Entry 7YI3 (electron microscopy, 3.30 A resolution); this record covers chains B and D of the 5 polymer chains in the assembly.

Chain B:
Protein: Histone deacetylase RPD3
Organism: Saccharomyces cerevisiae S288C
Notes: EC 3.5.1.98
UniProt: P32561 (RPD3_YEAST); residue numbers follow UniProt; this construct covers 1-433
Sequence (433 residues; numbered 1 to 433; the number before each row is that of its first residue):
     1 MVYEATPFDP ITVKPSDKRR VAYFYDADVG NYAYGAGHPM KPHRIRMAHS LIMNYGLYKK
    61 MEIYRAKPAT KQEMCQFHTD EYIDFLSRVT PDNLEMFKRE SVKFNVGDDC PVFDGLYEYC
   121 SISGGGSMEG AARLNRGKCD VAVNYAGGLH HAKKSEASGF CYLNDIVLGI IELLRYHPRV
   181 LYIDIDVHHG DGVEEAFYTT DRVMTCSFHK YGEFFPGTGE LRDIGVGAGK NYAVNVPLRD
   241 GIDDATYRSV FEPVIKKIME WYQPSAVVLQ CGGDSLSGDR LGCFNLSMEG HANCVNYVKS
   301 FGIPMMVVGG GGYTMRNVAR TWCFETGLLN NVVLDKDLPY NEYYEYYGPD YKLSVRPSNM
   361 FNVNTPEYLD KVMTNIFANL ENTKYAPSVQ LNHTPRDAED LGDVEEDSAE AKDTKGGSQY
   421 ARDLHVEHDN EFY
Unresolved in the structure: 1-16, 385-433
Curated features (UniProtKB/Swiss-Prot):
  - motif: Arg320 to Tyr340 (ESA1-RPD3 motif)
  - active site: His151
  - modified residue: Thr394 (Phosphothreonine), Ser408 (Phosphoserine)
Bound ions: Zn2+: Asp186, His188, Asp274

Chain D:
Protein: Transcriptional regulatory protein RCO1
Organism: Saccharomyces cerevisiae S288C
UniProt: Q04779 (RCO1_YEAST); numbering as in UniProt (aligned over 1-684)
Sequence (684 residues; numbered 1 to 684; the number before each row is that of its first residue):
     1 MDTSKKDTTR SPSHSNSSSP SSSSLSSSSS KEKKRPKRLS SQNVNYDLKR RKIITSEGIE
    61 RSFKNEHSNL AVEDNIPEEE PKELLEKDSK GNIIKLNEPS TISEDSKVSV TGLPLNKGPS
   121 EKIKRESLWN YRKNLGGQSN NSEMTLVPSK RFTQVPKNFQ DLNRNDLKTF LTENMTEESN
   181 IRSTIGWNGD IINRTRDREP ESDRDNKKLS NIRTKIILST NATYDSKSKL FGQNSIKSTS
   241 NASEKIFRDK NNSTIDFENE DFCSACNQSG SFLCCDTCPK SFHFLCLDPP IDPNNLPKGD
   301 WHCNECKFKI FINNSMATLK KIESNFIKQN NNVKIFAKLL FNIDSHNPKQ FQLPNYIKET
   361 FPAVKTGSRG QYSDENDKIP LTDRQLFNTS YGQSITKLDS YNPDTHIDSN SGKFLICYKC
   421 NQTRLGSWSH PENSRLIMTC DYCQTPWHLD CVPRASFKNL GSKWKCPLHS PTKVYKKIHH
   481 CQEDNSVNYK VWKKQRLINK KNQLYYEPLQ KIGYQNNGNI QIIPTTSHTD YDFNQDFKIT
   541 QIDENSIKYD FFDKIYKSKM VQKRKLFQFQ ESLIDKLVSN GSQNGNSEDN MVKDIASLIY
   601 FQVSNNDKSS NNKSASKSNN LRKLWDLKEL TNVVVPNELD SIQFNDFSSD EIKHLLYLKK
   661 IIESKPKEEL LKFLNIENPE NQSE
Unresolved in the structure: 1-100, 131-165, 188-258, 379-399, 478-488, 524-533, 565-684
Curated features (UniProtKB/Swiss-Prot):
  - zinc finger: Glu260 to Lys309 (PHD-type 1), Phe414 to Thr472 (PHD-type 2)
  - modified residue: Met1 (N-acetylmethionine), Ser68 (Phosphoserine), Ser683 (Phosphoserine)
Bound ions: Zn2+ site 1: Cys263, Cys266, His283, Cys286; Zn2+ site 2: Cys303, Cys306; Zn2+ site 3: Cys417, Cys420, His448, Cys451; Zn2+ site 4: Cys440, Cys443, Cys466, His469
What the authors report for this chain:
  - mutagenesis - L509A/Q510A/K511A/I512A/Y549A/Y556A/M560A: decreased catalytic activity

Chain B / chain D interface:
Residue-residue contacts (64; chain B residue first):
  His49(B) - Thr172(D)
  Ser50(B) - Thr169(D)
  Met53(B) - Leu167(D)
  Met53(B) - Thr169(D)
  Met53(B) - Thr172(D)
  Asn54(B) - Asp166(D)
  Asn54(B) - Leu167(D)
  Asn54(B) - Lys168(D)
  Tyr55(B) - Asp166(D)
  Gly56(B) - Asp166(D)
  Tyr58(B) - Asp166(D)  hydrogen bond (side chain-backbone)
  Tyr58(B) - Leu167(D)  hydrogen bond (side chain-backbone)
  Tyr58(B) - Leu171(D)
  Tyr58(B) - Met175(D)  hydrophobic
  Lys59(B) - Asp166(D)  salt bridge
  Ile63(B) - Met175(D)
  Ile63(B) - Thr176(D)
  Ile63(B) - Glu177(D)  hydrogen bond (backbone-backbone)
  Tyr64(B) - Glu177(D)
  Tyr64(B) - Ser179(D)
  Arg65(B) - Glu177(D)
  Arg65(B) - Glu178(D)
  Arg65(B) - Ser179(D)  hydrogen bond (backbone-backbone)
  Ala66(B) - Ser179(D)
  Lys67(B) - Ser179(D)  hydrogen bond (backbone-backbone)
  Lys67(B) - Arg182(D)  hydrogen bond (backbone-side chain)
  Lys67(B) - Ile185(D)
  Pro68(B) - Arg182(D)
  Ala69(B) - Arg182(D)
  Gln72(B) - Trp187(D)
  Glu73(B) - Arg182(D)  salt bridge
  Glu73(B) - Thr184(D)  hydrogen bond
  Gln76(B) - Trp187(D)
  Gly125(B) - Arg182(D)
  Met128(B) - Arg182(D)
  Glu129(B) - Ser179(D)  hydrogen bond
  Glu129(B) - Asn180(D)  hydrogen bond (side chain-backbone)
  Glu129(B) - Ile181(D)  hydrogen bond (side chain-backbone)
  Glu129(B) - Arg182(D)  salt bridge
  Ala132(B) - Ile181(D)
  Ala132(B) - Arg182(D)
  Arg133(B) - Ser179(D)  hydrogen bond
  Arg136(B) - Ile181(D)
  Glu172(B) - Arg182(D)
  Glu172(B) - Ser183(D)
  Arg175(B) - Thr184(D)
  Tyr211(B) - Ala455(D)
  Gly212(B) - Ser456(D)
  Glu213(B) - Ser456(D)
  Glu213(B) - Phe457(D)
  Glu213(B) - Asn459(D)  hydrogen bond (side chain-backbone)
  Glu213(B) - Leu460(D)
  Arg239(B) - Leu449(D)  hydrogen bond (side chain-backbone)
  Arg239(B) - Asp450(D)  salt bridge
  Arg239(B) - Arg454(D)  hydrogen bond (side chain-backbone)
  Arg239(B) - Ala455(D)  hydrogen bond (side chain-backbone)
  Phe361(B) - Pro431(D)
  Val363(B) - Leu436(D)  hydrophobic
  Thr365(B) - Arg435(D)
  Thr365(B) - Asp450(D)  hydrogen bond
  Glu367(B) - Arg435(D)  salt bridge
  Tyr368(B) - Asp450(D)
  Tyr368(B) - Ala455(D)
  Lys371(B) - Cys451(D)  hydrogen bond (side chain-backbone)
Other interface residues (no listed pair), chain B (43 interface residues in all): Phe24, Ala36, Lys98, Arg99, Lys138, Tyr176, Tyr340
Other interface residues (no listed pair), chain D (38 interface residues in all): Val110, Ser271, Asp292, Arg424, Glu432, Pro453, Lys458, Gly461

In short:
Chain B and chain D form an interface of 43 and 38 residues respectively; the contacts include 17 hydrogen
bonds and 5 salt bridges. Polar contacts include Lys59(B)-Asp166(D), Glu73(B)-Arg182(D) and
Glu129(B)-Arg182(D). UniProt lists active-site residue His151(B) on chain B. The paper reports that
L509A/Q510A/K511A/I512A/Y549A/Y556A/M560A of chain D reduce catalytic activity.
Here chain B is Histone deacetylase RPD3 and chain D is Transcriptional regulatory protein RCO1, both from
Saccharomyces cerevisiae S288C. Entry 7YI3 (Cryo-EM structure of Rpd3S in close-state Rpd3S-NCP complex) was
determined by electron microscopy together with 7YI0, 7YI1, 7YI2, 7YI4 and 7YI5 from the same study.
